6EF0 - chains F and G of the 14 polymer chains in the assembly; structure by electron microscopy, 4.43 A resolution (low resolution: residue-level contacts below are approximate; hydrogen-bond / salt-bridge calls are withheld).

Chain F:
Name: Proteasome subunit alpha type-6
Source organism: Saccharomyces cerevisiae (strain ATCC 204508 / S288c)
Notes: EC 3.4.25.1
UniProt: P40302 (PSA6_YEAST); numbering as in UniProt (aligned over 1-234)
Sequence (234 residues; each row starts with the number of its first residue):
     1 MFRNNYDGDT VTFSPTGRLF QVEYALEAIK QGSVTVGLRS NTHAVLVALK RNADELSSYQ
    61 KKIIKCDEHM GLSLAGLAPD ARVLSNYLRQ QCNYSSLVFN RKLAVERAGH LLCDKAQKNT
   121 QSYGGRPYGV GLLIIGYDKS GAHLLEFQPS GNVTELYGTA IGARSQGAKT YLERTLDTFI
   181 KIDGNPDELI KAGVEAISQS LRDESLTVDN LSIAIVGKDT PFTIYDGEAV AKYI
Curated features (UniProtKB/Swiss-Prot):
  - modified residue: Ser14 (Phosphoserine)
  - cross-link: Lys191 (Glycyl lysine isopeptide (Lys-Gly) (interchain with G-Cter in ubiquitin))

Chain G:
Name: Probable proteasome subunit alpha type-7
Source organism: Saccharomyces cerevisiae (strain ATCC 204508 / S288c)
Notes: EC 3.4.25.1
UniProt: P21242 (PSA7_YEAST); residues 3-248 here = UniProt positions 3-248
Sequence (246 residues; each row starts with the number of its first residue):
     3 SIGTGYDLSN SVFSPDGRNF QVEYAVKAVE NGTTSIGIKC NDGVVFAVEK LITSKLLVPQ
    63 KNVKIQVVDR HIGCVYSGLI PDGRHLVNRG REEAASFKKL YKTPIPIPAF ADRLGQYVQA
   123 HTLYNSVRPF GVSTIFGGVD KNGAHLYMLE PSGSYWGYKG AATGKGRQSA KAELEKLVDH
   183 HPEGLSAREA VKQAAKIIYL AHEDNKEKDF ELEISWCSLS ETNGLHKFVK GDLLQEAIDF
   243 AQKEIN

Chain F / chain G interface:
Contacting residue pairs - 40 pairs, chain F then chain G:
  Tyr6(F) - Asp9(G)
  Tyr6(F) - Leu10(G)
  Val11(F) - Val129(G)
  Val11(F) - Arg130(G)
  Thr12(F) - Leu10(G)
  Thr12(F) - Gln23(G)
  Phe13(F) - Gln23(G)
  Phe13(F) - Ala27(G)
  Phe13(F) - Arg130(G)
  Phe13(F) - Pro131(G)
  Ser14(F) - Tyr26(G)
  Pro15(F) - Tyr26(G)
  Pro15(F) - Lys29(G)
  Thr16(F) - Tyr26(G)
  Thr16(F) - Lys29(G)
  Thr16(F) - Ala30(G)
  Leu19(F) - Arg130(G)
  His110(F) - Arg86(G)
  Asp114(F) - Arg86(G)
  Asp114(F) - Asn90(G)
  Gln117(F) - His87(G)
  Thr120(F) - Arg130(G)
  Gln121(F) - Val129(G)
  Gln121(F) - Arg130(G)
  Gln121(F) - Phe132(G)
  Tyr123(F) - Ser128(G)
  Ser150(F) - Pro83(G)
  Gly151(F) - Pro83(G)
  Asn152(F) - Ile82(G)
  Glu155(F) - Asn64(G)
  Leu156(F) - Leu58(G)
  Leu156(F) - Leu59(G)
  Tyr157(F) - Leu58(G)
  Tyr157(F) - Leu59(G)
  Tyr157(F) - Val60(G)
  Gly158(F) - Leu58(G)
  Leu172(F) - Leu58(G)
  Glu173(F) - Ser56(G)
  Glu173(F) - Leu58(G)
  Leu176(F) - Lys57(G)
Interface residues without a listed pair, chain F (28 interface residues in all): Gly17, Cys113, Ser122, Thr159
Interface residues without a listed pair, chain G (26 interface residues in all): Asn33, Asp84, Gly133

In short:
Chain F and chain G form an interface of 28 and 26 residues respectively.
Here chain F is Proteasome subunit alpha type-6 and chain G is Probable proteasome subunit alpha type-7, both
from Saccharomyces cerevisiae (strain ATCC 204508 / S288c). Entry 6EF0 (Yeast 26S proteasome bound to
ubiquitinated substrate (1D* motor state)) was determined by electron microscopy, deposited together with 6EF1
and 6EF2.
